PDB entry 1I3J | X-ray diffraction, 2.20 A resolution | chains B and A of the 3 polymer chains in the assembly

== Chain B ==
Molecule: 21-nt DNA strand
Sequence (21 nucleotides; numbered 1 to 21; the number before each row is that of its first residue):
     1 TTCTTGGGTC TACCGTTTAA T

== Chain A ==
Molecule: Intron-associated endonuclease 1
From: Enterobacteria phage T4
Notes: EC 3.1.-.-; fragment: dna-binding domain
UniProtKB: P13299 (TEV1_BPT4); numbering as in UniProt (aligned over 130-245)
Chain sequence (116 residues; row label = number of the first residue in the row):
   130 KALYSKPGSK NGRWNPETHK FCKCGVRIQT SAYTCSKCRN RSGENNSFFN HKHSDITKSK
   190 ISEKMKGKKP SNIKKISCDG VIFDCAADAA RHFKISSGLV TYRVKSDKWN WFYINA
Unresolved in the structure: 130-148, 245
Bound ions: Zn2+: Cys151, Cys153, Cys164, Cys167
Reported in the primary citation:
  - binding site for the 21-nt DNA strand: Gln158, Tyr162, Ser165, Arg168, Ser176, His182, Ser200, Asn201, Ser225, Gly227, Tyr231, Arg232, Lys237
  - binding site for the 21-nt DNA strand (chain B): Arg170, Asn175, Phe177, Phe178, His182, Ile190, Ser191, Met194, Asn201, Lys203, Ala216, Arg220, Thr230, Tyr242

== Chain B / chain A interface ==
Residue-residue contacts (54):
  DT5(B) with Arg170(A), hydrogen bond to the base
  DG6(B) with Arg170(A), hydrogen bond to the sugar; Ser176(A), base contact
  DG7(B) with Arg170(A), sugar contact; Asn175(A), base contact
  DG8(B) with Ser171(A), phosphate contact; Gly172(A), hydrogen bond to the phosphate; Asn175(A), hydrogen bond to the sugar; Phe177(A), base contact; Phe178(A), phosphate contact; His182(A), base contact
  DT9(B) with Phe177(A), sugar contact; Phe178(A), phosphate contact; Asn179(A), hydrogen bond to the phosphate; His180(A), phosphate contact; Lys181(A), phosphate contact; His182(A), hydrogen bond to the base
  DC10(B) with Lys181(A), phosphate contact; His182(A), hydrogen bond to the phosphate; Lys187(A), phosphate contact; Ile190(A), base contact
  DT11(B) with Lys187(A), phosphate contact; Ile190(A), sugar contact; Ser191(A), hydrogen bond to the phosphate; Met194(A), base contact
  DA12(B) with Ser191(A), hydrogen bond to the phosphate; Met194(A), sugar contact; Lys195(A), phosphate contact; Gly196(A), phosphate contact
  DC13(B) with Lys195(A), phosphate contact; Gly196(A), hydrogen bond to the phosphate; Lys197(A), sugar contact; Pro199(A), base contact
  DC14(B) with Lys198(A), phosphate contact; Pro199(A), sugar contact; Asn201(A), hydrogen bond to the base; Ile202(A), phosphate contact; Cys214(A), phosphate contact; Ala216(A), phosphate contact; Arg220(A), salt bridge to the phosphate
  DG15(B) with Asn201(A), sugar contact; Ile202(A), phosphate contact; Lys203(A), hydrogen bond to the phosphate; Cys214(A), phosphate contact; Ala215(A), hydrogen bond to the phosphate; Ala216(A), hydrogen bond to the phosphate; Tyr242(A), sugar contact
  DT16(B) with Lys203(A), salt bridge to the phosphate; Ser226(A), base contact; Thr230(A), hydrogen bond to the phosphate; Tyr242(A), hydrogen bond to the phosphate
  DT17(B) with Gly227(A), base contact; Thr230(A), base contact; Lys234(A), salt bridge to the phosphate
Also at the interface, not in a pair above, chain A (34 interface residues in all): Arg168, Asp217

== Overview ==
Chain B and chain A form an interface of 13 and 34 residues respectively, with 16 hydrogen bonds and 3 salt
bridges. Polar contacts include DT5(B)-Arg170(A), DT9(B)-His182(A) and DC14(B)-Asn201(A). The paper reports a
binding site for the 21-nt DNA strand (chain B) at Arg170(A), Asn175(A) and Phe177(A) among others; a binding
site for the 21-nt DNA strand at Gln158(A), Tyr162(A) and Ser165(A) among others.
Chain B is a 21-nt DNA strand and chain A is Intron-associated endonuclease 1 (Enterobacteria phage T4); the
structure, Crystal structure of the DNA-binding domain of intron endonuclease I-tevi with its substrate, was
determined by X-ray diffraction.
